PDB entry 6B0E | X-ray diffraction, 3.30 A resolution | chains A and E of the 3 polymer chains in the assembly

# Chain A
Molecule: 1260 antibody, light chain
Source organism: Homo sapiens
Notes: antibody fragment or engineered binder
Amino-acid sequence (219 residues; row label = number of the first residue in the row; a row labelled like 27A-27E holds insertion residues (27A, then the next letters in order)):
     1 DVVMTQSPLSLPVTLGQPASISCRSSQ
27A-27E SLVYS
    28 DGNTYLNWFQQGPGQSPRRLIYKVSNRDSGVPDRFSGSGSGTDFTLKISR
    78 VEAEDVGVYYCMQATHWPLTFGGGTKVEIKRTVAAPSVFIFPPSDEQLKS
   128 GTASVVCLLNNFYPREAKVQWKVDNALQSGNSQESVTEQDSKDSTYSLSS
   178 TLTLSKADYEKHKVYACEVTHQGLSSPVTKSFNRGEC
Not modelled in the structure: 213-214
Cystine bridges: Cys23-Cys88, Cys134-Cys194

# Chain E
Molecule: 25 kDa ookinete surface antigen
Source organism: Plasmodium falciparum
UniProt: P13829 (OS25_PLAFO); residues 1-172 here correspond to UniProt positions 22-193 (UniProt number = residue number + 21)
Amino-acid sequence (183 residues; each row starts with the number of its first residue; numbers below 1 keep their minus sign (Thr-1 is residue -1)):
    -1 TGAKVTVDTVCKRGFLIQMSGHLECKCENDLVLVNEETCEEKVLKCDEKT
    49 VNKPCGDFSKCIKIDGNPVSYACKCNLGYDMVNNVCIPNECKQVTCGNGK
    99 CILDTSNPVKTGVCSCNIGKVPNVQDQNKCSKDGETKCSLKCLKEQETCK
   149 AVDGIYKCDCKDGFIIDQESSICTGTKHHHHHH
Not modelled in the structure: -1 to 1, 60-67, 107-108, 165-168, 173-181
Cystine bridges: Cys9-Cys23, Cys25-Cys37, Cys44-Cys59, Cys53-Cys71, Cys73-Cys84, Cys89-Cys99, Cys94-Cys112, Cys114-Cys128, Cys136-Cys147, Cys140-Cys156, Cys158-Cys171
Differences from the reference sequence: expression tag (-1 to 0, 173-181); engineered mutation Gln91 (Asn112 in P13829), Gln144 (Asn165 in P13829), Gln166 (Asn187 in P13829)

# Chain A / chain E interface
Residue-residue contacts (4; chain A residue first):
  Gly29(A) - Asn81(E)
  Gly29(A) - Val83(E)
  Asn30(A) - Val83(E)
  Tyr49(A) - Gly95(E)
Interface residues without a listed pair, chain A (5 interface residues in all): Ser27E, Asp28
Interface residues without a listed pair, chain E (5 interface residues in all): Asp28, Asn82

# In short
Chain A and chain E each contribute 5 residues to their interface.
Chain A is 1260 antibody, light chain (Homo sapiens) and chain E is 25 kDa ookinete surface antigen
(Plasmodium falciparum); the structure, Crystal structure of Pfs25 in complex with the transmission blocking
antibody 1260, was determined by X-ray diffraction together with 6B0H from the same study.
